PDB entry 4PW5 | X-ray diffraction, 2.20 A resolution | chains A and C of the 4 polymer chains in the assembly

== Chain A ==
Name: E3 ubiquitin-protein ligase UHRF2
From: Homo sapiens
Notes: EC 6.3.2.-
UniProt: Q96PU4 (UHRF2_HUMAN); residue numbers follow UniProt; this construct covers 419-648
Chain sequence (230 residues; row label = number of the first residue in the row):
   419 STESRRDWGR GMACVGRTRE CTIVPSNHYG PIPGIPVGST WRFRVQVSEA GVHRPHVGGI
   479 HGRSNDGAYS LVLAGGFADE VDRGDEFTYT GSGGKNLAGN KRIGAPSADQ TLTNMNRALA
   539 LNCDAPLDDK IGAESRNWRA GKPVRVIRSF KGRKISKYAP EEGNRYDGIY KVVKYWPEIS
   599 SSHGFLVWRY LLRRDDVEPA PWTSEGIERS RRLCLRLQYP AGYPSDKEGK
Disordered / not traced: 419-440, 513-524, 642-648
UniProt features mapped onto this chain:
  - mutagenesis: Lys-548 (K548R: No effect on autosumoylation)

== Chain C ==
Molecule: 5hmC-containing DNA1
Sequence (12 nucleotides; each row starts with the number of its first residue):
     1 CTGGTCXGGA TG
Modified / non-standard residues: 5HC (2'-deoxy-5-(hydroxymethyl)cytidine 5'-(dihydrogen phosphate)) at position 7

== Chain A / chain C interface ==
Pairs across the interface - 28 pairs, chain A then chain C:
  Phe-461(A) / DG9(C)  phosphate contact
  Phe-461(A) / DA10(C)  phosphate contact
  Arg-462(A) / 5HC_7(C)  sugar contact
  Arg-462(A) / DG8(C)  salt bridge to the phosphate
  Arg-462(A) / DG9(C)  hydrogen bond to the phosphate
  His-474(A) / DG8(C)  sugar contact
  Val-475(A) / DC6(C)  base contact
  Val-475(A) / 5HC_7(C)  phosphate contact
  Val-475(A) / DG8(C)  phosphate contact
  Gly-476(A) / DC6(C)  phosphate contact
  Gly-476(A) / 5HC_7(C)  phosphate contact
  Gly-477(A) / 5HC_7(C)  hydrogen bond to the phosphate
  Val-490(A) / DG8(C)  phosphate contact
  Ala-492(A) / 5HC_7(C)  base contact
  Ala-492(A) / DG8(C)  phosphate contact
  Gly-493(A) / 5HC_7(C)  base contact
  Gly-494(A) / 5HC_7(C)  base contact
  Phe-495(A) / 5HC_7(C)  base contact
  Glu-498(A) / 5HC_7(C)  base contact
  Tyr-507(A) / 5HC_7(C)  base contact
  Thr-508(A) / 5HC_7(C)  base contact
  Gly-509(A) / 5HC_7(C)  base contact
  Ser-510(A) / DC6(C)  hydrogen bond to the phosphate
  Ser-510(A) / 5HC_7(C)  base contact
  Gly-511(A) / DC6(C)  hydrogen bond to the phosphate
  Lys-569(A) / DG8(C)  salt bridge to the phosphate
  Lys-569(A) / DG9(C)  salt bridge to the phosphate
  Tyr-641(A) / DA10(C)  hydrogen bond to the phosphate
Also at the interface, not in a pair above, chain A (24 interface residues in all): Arg-460, Val-463, Ile-478, Leu-491, Asn-532
Also at the interface, not in a pair above, chain C (6 interface residues in all): DT5

== Summary ==
Chain A and chain C form an interface of 24 and 6 residues respectively; the contacts include 5 hydrogen bonds
and 3 salt bridges. Polar contacts include Arg-462(A)/DG9(C), Gly-477(A)/5HC_7(C) and Ser-510(A)/DC6(C).
Curated annotation (UniProt) lists one mutagenesis site on chain A.
Here chain A is E3 ubiquitin-protein ligase UHRF2 (Homo sapiens) and chain C is 5hmC-containing DNA1. Entry
4PW5 (structure of UHRF2-SRA in complex with a 5hmC-containing DNA, complex I) was determined by X-ray
diffraction (same publication as 4PW6 and 4PW7).
